7NKP - chains Q and R of the 14 polymer chains in the assembly; structure by electron microscopy, 4.06 A resolution (low resolution: residue-level contacts below are approximate; hydrogen-bond / salt-bridge calls are withheld).

[Chain Q (and R)]
Molecule: ATP synthase subunit c
Source organism: Mycolicibacterium smegmatis (strain ATCC 700084 / mc(2)155)
Notes: chain R of this document is another copy of the same molecule, construct and numbering; everything in this record applies to it too
Reference sequence: A0R205 (A0R205_MYCS2); numbering as in UniProt (aligned over 1-86)
Sequence (86 residues; numbered 1 to 86; the number before each row is that of its first residue):
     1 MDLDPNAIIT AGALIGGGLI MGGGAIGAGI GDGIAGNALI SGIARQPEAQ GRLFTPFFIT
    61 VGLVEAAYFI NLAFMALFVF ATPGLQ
Disordered / not traced: 1-2 (chain R: 1)

[How chain Q and chain R interact]
Pairs across the interface (72; chain Q residue first):
  Leu3(Q) with Leu3(R)
  Pro5(Q) with Asp4(R); Ala7(R)
  Ile8(Q) with Leu3(R); Ile8(R); Ala11(R)
  Ile9(Q) with Thr10(R); Ala11(R); Leu14(R)
  Gly12(Q) with Leu14(R); Ile15(R)
  Ala13(Q) with Leu14(R)
  Ile15(Q) with Ile15(R)
  Gly16(Q) with Leu14(R); Gly18(R)
  Leu19(Q) with Ile15(R); Gly18(R); Leu19(R); Gly22(R)
  Ile20(Q) with Gly18(R); Met21(R)
  Gly23(Q) with Gly22(R); Ala25(R); Ile26(R)
  Gly24(Q) with Ala25(R)
  Ile26(Q) with Ile26(R)
  Gly27(Q) with Ala25(R); Gly29(R)
  Ile30(Q) with Ile30(R)
  Gly31(Q) with Gly29(R)
  Ile34(Q) with Gly33(R); Ile34(R); Asn37(R)
  Ala38(Q) with Asn37(R); Ile40(R)
  Leu39(Q) with Ile40(R)
  Gly42(Q) with Ala44(R)
  Gln46(Q) with Ala44(R); Arg45(R)
  Arg52(Q) with Ile43(R); Pro47(R); Gln50(R)
  Leu53(Q) with Ile40(R); Ile43(R); Ala44(R)
  Pro56(Q) with Leu39(R); Ile40(R); Ile43(R)
  Phe57(Q) with Ile40(R)
  Ile59(Q) with Phe54(R); Phe58(R)
  Thr60(Q) with Asp32(R); Gly36(R); Phe57(R)
  Leu63(Q) with Val61(R)
  Val64(Q) with Gly29(R); Asp32(R); Gly33(R)
  Ala67(Q) with Ala28(R); Tyr68(R)
  Ile70(Q) with Tyr68(R)
  Asn71(Q) with Met21(R); Ala25(R); Tyr68(R)
  Phe74(Q) with Met21(R); Leu72(R); Met75(R)
  Phe78(Q) with Met75(R); Val79(R)
  Thr82(Q) with Leu14(R)
  Pro83(Q) with Val79(R)
  Gly84(Q) with Thr10(R)
Interface residues without a listed pair, chain Q (40 interface residues in all): Ala35, Thr55, Gln86
Interface residues without a listed pair, chain R (40 interface residues in all): Asn6, Gly17, Phe80

[Overview]
Chain Q and chain R each contribute 40 residues to their interface.
Both chains are ATP synthase subunit c (Mycolicibacterium smegmatis (strain ATCC 700084 / mc(2)155)). Entry
7NKP (Mycobacterium smegmatis ATP synthase Fo state 2) was determined by electron microscopy together with
7NJK, 7NJL, 7NJM, 7NJN, 7NJO, 7NJP and 20 further entries from the same study.
